9JF8 - chain A; structure by electron microscopy, 3.05 A resolution.

== Chain A ==
Name: Phosphate transporter PHO1 homolog 1
From: Arabidopsis thaliana
Reference sequence: Q93ZF5 (PHO11_ARATH); numbering as in UniProt (aligned over 1-784)
Chain sequence (784 residues; numbered 1 to 784; the number before each row is that of its first residue):
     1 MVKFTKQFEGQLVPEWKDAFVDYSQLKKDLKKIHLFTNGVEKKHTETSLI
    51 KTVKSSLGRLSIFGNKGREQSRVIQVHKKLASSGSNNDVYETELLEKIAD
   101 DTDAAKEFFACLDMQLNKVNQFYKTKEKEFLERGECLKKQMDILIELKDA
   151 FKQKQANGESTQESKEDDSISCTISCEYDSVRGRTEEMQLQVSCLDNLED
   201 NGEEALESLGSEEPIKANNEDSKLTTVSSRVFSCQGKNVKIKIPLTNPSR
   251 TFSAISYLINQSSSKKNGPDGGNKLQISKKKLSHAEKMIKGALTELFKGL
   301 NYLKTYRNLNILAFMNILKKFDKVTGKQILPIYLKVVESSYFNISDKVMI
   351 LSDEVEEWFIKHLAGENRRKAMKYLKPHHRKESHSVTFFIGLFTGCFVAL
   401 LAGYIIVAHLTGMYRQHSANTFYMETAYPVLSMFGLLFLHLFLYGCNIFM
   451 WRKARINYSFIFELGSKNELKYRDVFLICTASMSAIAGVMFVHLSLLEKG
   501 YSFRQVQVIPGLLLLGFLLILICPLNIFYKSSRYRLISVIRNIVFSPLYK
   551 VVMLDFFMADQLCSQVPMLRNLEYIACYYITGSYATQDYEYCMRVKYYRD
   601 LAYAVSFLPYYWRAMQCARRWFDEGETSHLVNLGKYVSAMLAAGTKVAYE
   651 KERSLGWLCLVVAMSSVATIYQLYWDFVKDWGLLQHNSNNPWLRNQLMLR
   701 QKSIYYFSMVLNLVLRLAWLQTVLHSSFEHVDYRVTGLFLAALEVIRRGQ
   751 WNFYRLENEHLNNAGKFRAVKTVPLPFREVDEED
Unresolved in the structure: 1-382, 778-784
Disulfides: Cys577-Cys592

== Overview ==
Chain A is Phosphate transporter PHO1 homolog 1 (Arabidopsis thaliana); the structure, Cryo-EM structure of
the EXS domain of Arabidopsis thaliana phosphate transporter PHO1;H1, was determined by electron microscopy
(same publication as 9IK4).
